8AHL - chains I and J of the 12 polymer chains in the assembly; structure by electron microscopy, 4.10 A resolution (low resolution: residue-level contacts below are approximate; hydrogen-bond / salt-bridge calls are withheld).

== Chain I (and J) ==
Molecule: Crescentin
From: Caulobacter vibrioides
Notes: chain J of this document is another copy of the same molecule, construct and numbering; everything in this record applies to it too
UniProtKB: A0A8F8EC09 (A0A8F8EC09_CAUVI); the construct has insertions or renumbered stretches relative to UniProt, so the offset changes along the chain: 1-405 = UniProt 1-405; 409-460 = UniProt 406-457
Sequence (460 residues; numbered 1 to 460; the number before each row is that of its first residue):
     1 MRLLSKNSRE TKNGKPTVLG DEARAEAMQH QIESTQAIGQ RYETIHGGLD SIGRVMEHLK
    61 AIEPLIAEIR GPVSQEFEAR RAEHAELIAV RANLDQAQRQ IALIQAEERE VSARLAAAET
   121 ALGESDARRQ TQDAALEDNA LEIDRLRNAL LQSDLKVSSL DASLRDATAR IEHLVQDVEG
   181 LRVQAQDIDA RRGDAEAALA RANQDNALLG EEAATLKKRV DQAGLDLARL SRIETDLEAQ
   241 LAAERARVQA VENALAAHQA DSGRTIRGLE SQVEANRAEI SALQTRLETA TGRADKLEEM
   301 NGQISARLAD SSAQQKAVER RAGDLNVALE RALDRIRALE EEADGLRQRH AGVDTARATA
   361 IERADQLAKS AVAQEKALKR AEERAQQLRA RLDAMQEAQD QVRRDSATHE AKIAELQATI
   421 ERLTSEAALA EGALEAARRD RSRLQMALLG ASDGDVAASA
Disordered / not traced: 1-326, 447-460
Construct notes: insertion (406-408)

== Chain I / chain J interface ==
Pairs across the interface (67):
  Ala328(I) with Leu329(J)
  Leu329(I) with Ala328(J); Leu329(J)
  Ala332(I) with Leu329(J)
  Leu333(I) with Arg335(J)
  Arg335(I) with Ile336(J)
  Ile336(I) with Ala332(J); Arg335(J); Ile336(J); Leu339(J)
  Leu339(I) with Leu339(J)
  Glu340(I) with Arg335(J); Leu339(J)
  Leu346(I) with Arg347(J)
  Arg347(I) with Leu346(J)
  Arg349(I) with His350(J)
  His350(I) with Arg349(J); His350(J)
  Arg357(I) with Val353(J); Asp354(J); Arg357(J)
  Arg363(I) with Ala364(J)
  Ala364(I) with Arg363(J)
  Asp365(I) with Arg363(J)
  Leu367(I) with Leu367(J)
  Ala368(I) with Arg363(J)
  Gln374(I) with Ala371(J); Gln374(J); Glu375(J)
  Glu375(I) with Gln374(J)
  Ala377(I) with Leu378(J)
  Leu378(I) with Gln374(J)
  Glu382(I) with Arg384(J)
  Arg384(I) with Ala385(J)
  Leu388(I) with Leu388(J)
  Arg389(I) with Leu388(J)
  Arg391(I) with Leu392(J)
  Leu392(I) with Leu392(J)
  Met395(I) with Leu392(J); Met395(J); Gln396(J)
  Ala398(I) with Gln399(J)
  Gln399(I) with Ala398(J); Gln399(J)
  Val402(I) with Val402(J); Arg403(J)
  His409(I) with Glu410(J)
  Glu410(I) with His409(J)
  Lys412(I) with Ile413(J)
  Ile413(I) with Lys412(J); Leu416(J)
  Leu416(I) with Leu416(J); Ile420(J)
  Gln417(I) with Leu416(J)
  Thr419(I) with Ile420(J)
  Ile420(I) with Leu416(J); Thr419(J); Ile420(J)
  Leu434(I) with Leu434(J); Arg438(J)
  Arg438(I) with Leu434(J)
  Arg441(I) with Arg441(J)
  Ser442(I) with Arg441(J)
  Leu444(I) with Gln445(J)
  Gln445(I) with Arg441(J); Leu444(J); Gln445(J)
Also at the interface, not in a pair above, chain I (53 interface residues in all): Val353, Asp354, Ala360, Ile361, Ala371, Ala381, Glu431
Also at the interface, not in a pair above, chain J (51 interface residues in all): Ala360, Ala377, Ala381, Arg389, Arg391, Ser406, Gln417, Ala430, Ser442

== In short ==
The interface between chain I and chain J involves 53 residues on one side and 51 on the other.
Chain I and chain J are both Crescentin (Caulobacter vibrioides); the structure, Cryo-EM structure of
crescentin filaments (stutter mutant, C1 symmetry and large box), was determined by electron microscopy
together with 8AFE, 8AFH, 8AFL, 8AFM, 8AIA, 8AIX and 8AJB from the same study.
